6USJ - chains J and B of the 22 polymer chains in the assembly; structure by electron microscopy, 10.50 A resolution (very low resolution: no residue pairs are listed; an interface is given only as per-side residue counts).

== Chain J ==
Molecule: Widom 601 DNA
Organism: synthetic construct
Sequence (165 nucleotides; row label = number of the first residue in the row; numbers below 1 keep their minus sign (DA-81 is residue -81)):
   -81 ATCGCCAGGC CTGAGAATCC GGTGCCGAGG CCGCTCAATT GGTCGTAGAC AGCTCTAGCA
   -21 CCGCTTAAAC GCACGTACGC GCTGTCCCCC GCGTTTTAAC CGCCAAGGGG ATTACTCCCT
    39 AGTCTCCAGG CACGTGTCAG ATATATACAT CCAGGCCTTG TGGAT
Not modelled in the structure: -81 to -79, 82-83

== Chain B ==
Name: Histone H4
Organism: Homo sapiens
UniProt: P62805 (H4_HUMAN); residues 0-102 here correspond to UniProt positions 1-103 (UniProt number = residue number + 1)
Amino-acid sequence (106 residues; row label = number of the first residue in the row; numbers below 1 keep their minus sign (Gly-3 is residue -3)):
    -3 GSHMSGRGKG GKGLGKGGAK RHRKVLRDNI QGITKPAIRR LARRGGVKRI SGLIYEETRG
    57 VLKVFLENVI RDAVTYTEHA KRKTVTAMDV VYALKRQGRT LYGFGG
Not modelled in the structure: -3 to 24, 102
Construct notes: expression tag (-3 to -1)
Swiss-Prot annotation at these positions:
  - DNA-binding region: Lys16 to Lys20
  - modified residue: Ser1 (N-acetylserine), Arg3 (Asymmetric dimethylarginine), Lys5 (N6-(2-hydroxyisobutyryl)lysine), Lys8 (N6-(2-hydroxyisobutyryl)lysine), Lys12 (N6-(2-hydroxyisobutyryl)lysine), Lys16 (N6-(2-hydroxyisobutyryl)lysine), Lys20 (N6,N6,N6-trimethyllysine), Lys31 (N6-(2-hydroxyisobutyryl)lysine), Lys44 (N6-(2-hydroxyisobutyryl)lysine), Ser47 (Phosphoserine), Tyr51 (Phosphotyrosine), Lys59 (N6-(2-hydroxyisobutyryl)lysine), Lys77 (N6-(2-hydroxyisobutyryl)lysine), Lys79 (N6-(2-hydroxyisobutyryl)lysine), Thr80 (Phosphothreonine), Tyr88 (Phosphotyrosine), Lys91 (N6-(2-hydroxyisobutyryl)lysine)
  - cross-link (Glycyl lysine isopeptide (Lys-Gly)): Lys12 (interchain with G-Cter in SUMO2), Lys20 (interchain with G-Cter in SUMO2), Lys31 (interchain with G-Cter in SUMO2), Lys59 (interchain with G-Cter in SUMO2), Lys79 (interchain with G-Cter in SUMO2), Lys91 (interchain with G-Cter in SUMO2)

== Interface between chain J and chain B ==
At this resolution (10 A) residue pairs are not listed: 6 residues of chain J and 11 of chain B lie at the interface.

== Summary ==
The interface between chain J and chain B involves 6 residues on one side and 11 on the other. UniProt lists a
DNA-binding region on chain B.
Chain J is Widom 601 DNA (synthetic construct) and chain B is Histone H4 (Homo sapiens); the structure,
Structure of two nucleosomes bridged by human PARP2, was determined by electron microscopy.
